PDB entry 3VQT | X-ray diffraction, 1.80 A resolution | chain A

# Chain A
Name: Peptide chain release factor 3
Organism: Desulfovibrio vulgaris
UniProt: B8DIL5 (RF3_DESVM); residues 1-529 here = UniProt positions 1-529
Amino-acid sequence (548 residues; each row starts with the number of its first residue; numbers below 1 keep their minus sign (Gly-18 is residue -18)):
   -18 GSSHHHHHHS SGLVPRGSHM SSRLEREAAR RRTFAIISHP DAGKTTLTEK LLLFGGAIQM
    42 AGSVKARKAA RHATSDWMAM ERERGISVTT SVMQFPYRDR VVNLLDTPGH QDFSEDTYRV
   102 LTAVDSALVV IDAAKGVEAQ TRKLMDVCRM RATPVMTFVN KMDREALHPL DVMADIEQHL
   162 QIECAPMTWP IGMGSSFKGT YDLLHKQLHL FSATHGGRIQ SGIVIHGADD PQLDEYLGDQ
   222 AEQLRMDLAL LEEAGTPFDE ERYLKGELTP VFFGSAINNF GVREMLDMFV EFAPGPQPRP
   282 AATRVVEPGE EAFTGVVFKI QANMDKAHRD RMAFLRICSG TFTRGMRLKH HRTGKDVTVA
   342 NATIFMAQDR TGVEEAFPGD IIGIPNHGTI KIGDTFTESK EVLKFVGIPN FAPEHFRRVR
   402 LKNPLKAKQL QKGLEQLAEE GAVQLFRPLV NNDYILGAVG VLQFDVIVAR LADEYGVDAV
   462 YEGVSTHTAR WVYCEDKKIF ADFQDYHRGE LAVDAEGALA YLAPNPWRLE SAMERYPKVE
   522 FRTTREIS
Not modelled in the structure: -18 to 0, 49-68, 194-200, 305-311
Differences from the reference sequence: expression tag (-18 to 0)
Residues lining bound ligands: GDP (guanosine-5'-diphosphate): His20, Pro21, Asp22, Ala23, Gly24, Lys25, Thr26, Thr27, His91, Asn141, Lys142, Asp144, Arg145, Ser256, Ala257, Ile258
Curated features (UniProtKB/Swiss-Prot):
  - binding site (GTP): Ser19 to Thr26, Asp87 to His91, Asn141 to Asp144
Reported in the primary citation:
  - mutagenesis - K49G (20-fold): decreased binding to ppGpp
  - mutagenesis - A47G: unchanged binding to ppGpp
  - specificity-determining residues: Lys49

# In short
Chain A binds GDP. Curated annotation (UniProt) lists 17 GTP-binding residues. The paper reports that K49G
reduces binding to ppGpp; the specificity determinant Lys49.
Chain A is Peptide chain release factor 3 (Desulfovibrio vulgaris); the structure, Crystal structure analysis
of the translation factor RF3, was determined by X-ray diffraction, deposited together with 3VR1.
